9EWG - chains A and T of the 4 polymer chains in the assembly; structure by X-ray diffraction, 2.00 A resolution.

[Chain A]
Protein: DNA polymerase lambda
From: Homo sapiens
Notes: EC 2.7.7.7, 4.2.99.-
Reference sequence: Q9UGP5 (DPOLL_HUMAN); numbering as in UniProt; present here: 242-462, 472-575
Sequence (330 residues; numbered 241 to 575; 5 numbers in that range are skipped by the numbering (no residue carries them; nothing is unmodelled there); the number before each row is that of its first residue):
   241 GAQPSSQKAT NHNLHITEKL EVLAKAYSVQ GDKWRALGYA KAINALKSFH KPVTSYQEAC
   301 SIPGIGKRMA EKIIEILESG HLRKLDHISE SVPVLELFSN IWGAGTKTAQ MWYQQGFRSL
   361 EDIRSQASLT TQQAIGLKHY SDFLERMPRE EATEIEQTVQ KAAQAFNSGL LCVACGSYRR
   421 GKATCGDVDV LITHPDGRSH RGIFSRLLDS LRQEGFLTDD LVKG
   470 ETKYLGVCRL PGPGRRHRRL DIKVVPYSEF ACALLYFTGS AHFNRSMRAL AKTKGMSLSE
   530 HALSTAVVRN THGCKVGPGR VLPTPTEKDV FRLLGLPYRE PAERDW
Not modelled in the structure: 241-250, 541-544
Construct notes: expression tag (241); linker (463-464, 470-471); engineered mutation Lys492 (Ile in Q9UGP5)
Metal / ion sites: Na+ site 1: Ile302, Ile305 (shared with 1 residue of chain D); Na+ site 2: Ser339, Ile341, Ala344 (shared with 1 residue of chain P); Na+ site 3: Asp427, Asp490 (together with thymidine-5'-phosphate)
Residues lining bound ligands: thymidine-5'-phosphate (TMP): Gly416, Arg420, Asp427, Asp429, Tyr505, Phe506, Thr507, Gly508, Ser509, Ala510, Asn513
From the paper describing this entry:
  - mutagenesis - I492K/E529D: increased catalytic activity

[Chain T]
Molecule: DNA template strand
Sequence (11 nucleotides; row label = number of the first residue in the row):
     1 CGGCAGTACT G

[Interface between chain A and chain T]
Residue-residue contacts - 25 pairs, chain A then chain T:
  Trp274(A) - DC4(T)  stacking on the base
  Thr371(A) - DG11(T)  phosphate contact
  Gln372(A) - DT10(T)  sugar contact
  Val462(A) - DC9(T)  phosphate contact
  Val462(A) - DT10(T)  phosphate contact
  Lys463(A) - DC9(T)  phosphate contact
  Lys463(A) - DT10(T)  hydrogen bond to the phosphate
  Gly464(A) - DC9(T)  phosphate contact
  Thr471(A) - DC9(T)  hydrogen bond to the phosphate
  Lys472(A) - DA8(T)  hydrogen bond to the sugar
  Lys472(A) - DC9(T)  phosphate contact
  Tyr505(A) - DG6(T)  hydrogen bond to the base
  Arg514(A) - DA5(T)  salt bridge to the phosphate
  Arg517(A) - DA5(T)  hydrogen bond to the base
  Arg517(A) - DG6(T)  hydrogen bond to the sugar
  Lys521(A) - DC4(T)  salt bridge to the phosphate
  Lys521(A) - DG6(T)  salt bridge to the phosphate
  Leu527(A) - DG6(T)  sugar contact
  Ser528(A) - DG6(T)  phosphate contact
  Ser528(A) - DT7(T)  sugar contact
  Glu529(A) - DT7(T)  sugar contact
  His530(A) - DT7(T)  hydrogen bond to the phosphate
  His530(A) - DA8(T)  salt bridge to the phosphate
  Arg538(A) - DG6(T)  salt bridge to the phosphate
  Thr540(A) - DG3(T)  phosphate contact
Interface residues without a listed pair, chain A (23 interface residues in all): Leu277, Glu470, Lys492, Ala518, Ser526

[Summary]
Chain A and chain T form an interface of 23 and 9 residues respectively, with 7 hydrogen bonds, 5 salt bridges
and 1 aromatic stacking contact. Polar pairs include Tyr505(A)-DG6(T), Arg517(A)-DA5(T) and Lys472(A)-DA8(T).
Chain A binds thymidine-5'-phosphate. Ile302(A) and Ile305(A) form the Na+ site 1. The paper reports that
I492K/E529D of chain A increase catalytic activity.
Chain A is DNA polymerase lambda (Homo sapiens) and chain T is DNA template strand; the structure, DNA
Polymerase Lambda I493K, TTP:At Ca2+ Ground State Ternary Complex, was determined by X-ray diffraction,
deposited together with 9EWB, 9EWC, 9EWD and 9EWE.
